PDB entry 6DF8 | X-ray diffraction, 2.54 A resolution | chains A and E of the 3 polymer chains in the assembly

[Chain A]
Name: Transcriptional regulator Kaiso
From: Homo sapiens
UniProtKB: Q86T24 (KAISO_HUMAN); residue numbers follow UniProt; this construct covers 471-604
Chain sequence (134 residues; numbered 471 to 604; the number before each row is that of its first residue):
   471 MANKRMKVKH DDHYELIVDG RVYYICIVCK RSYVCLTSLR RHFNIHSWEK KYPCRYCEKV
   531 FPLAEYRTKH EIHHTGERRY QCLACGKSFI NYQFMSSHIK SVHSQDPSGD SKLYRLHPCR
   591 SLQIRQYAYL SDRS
Disordered / not traced: 471-481, 600-604
Ion coordination: Zn2+ site 1: Cys496, Cys499, His512, His516; Zn2+ site 2: Cys524, Cys527, His540, His544; Zn2+ site 3: Cys552, Cys555, His568, His573
UniProt features mapped onto this chain:
  - zinc finger: Tyr494 to His516 (C2H2-type 1), Tyr522 to His544 (C2H2-type 2), Tyr550 to His573 (C2H2-type 3)
  - motif: Met471 to His480 (Nuclear localization signal)
  - cross-link (Glycyl lysine isopeptide (Lys-Gly)): Lys474 (interchain with G-Cter in SUMO2), Lys479 (interchain with G-Cter in SUMO2), Lys539 (interchain with G-Cter in SUMO2), Lys570 (interchain with G-Cter in SUMO2), Lys582 (interchain with G-Cter in SUMO2)
  - mutagenesis: Cys552 (C552R: Abrogates both sequence-specific and methylation-dependent DNA-binding)

[Chain E]
Molecule: 18-nt DNA strand
Sequence (18 nucleotides; numbered 19 to 36; the number before each row is that of its first residue):
    19 CGTTATTGGC AGGAAGCA

[Interface between chain A and chain E]
Residue-residue contacts (26):
  Thr507(A) with DT25(E), base contact
  Arg511(A) with DG27(E), hydrogen bond to the base
  Lys520(A) with DT25(E), salt bridge to the phosphate
  Tyr522(A) with DG26(E), hydrogen bond to the phosphate
  Ala534(A) with DG26(E), phosphate contact; DG27(E), phosphate contact
  Glu535(A) with DG27(E), base contact; DC28(E), hydrogen bond to the base
  Thr538(A) with DG27(E), hydrogen bond to the phosphate
  Arg549(A) with DC28(E), salt bridge to the phosphate
  Tyr550(A) with DA29(E), hydrogen bond to the phosphate
  Tyr562(A) with DA29(E), sugar contact; DG30(E), hydrogen bond to the phosphate
  Gln563(A) with DG30(E), hydrogen bond to the base; DG31(E), hydrogen bond to the base
  Ser578(A) with DG30(E), phosphate contact; DG31(E), phosphate contact
  Tyr584(A) with DA29(E), hydrogen bond to the phosphate
  Leu586(A) with DC28(E), phosphate contact; DA29(E), phosphate contact
  Ile594(A) with DC28(E), phosphate contact
  Arg595(A) with DT25(E), hydrogen bond to the base; DG26(E), hydrogen bond to the sugar; DG27(E), hydrogen bond to the sugar
  Tyr597(A) with DG26(E), base contact; DG27(E), hydrogen bond to the base
Interface residues without a listed pair, chain A (19 interface residues in all): Pro577, Tyr599

[Summary]
19 residues of chain A and 7 residues of chain E are in contact, with 13 hydrogen bonds and 2 salt bridges.
Polar pairs include Arg511(A)-DG27(E), Glu535(A)-DC28(E) and Gln563(A)-DG30(E). UniProt lists one mutagenesis
site on chain A.
Chain A is Transcriptional regulator Kaiso (Homo sapiens) and chain E is an 18-nt DNA strand; the structure,
Kaiso (ZBTB33) zinc finger DNA binding domain in complex with the specific Kaiso binding sequence (KBS) ...,
was determined by X-ray diffraction, deposited together with 6DF5, 6DF9, 6DFA, 6DFB, 6DFC and 6V8U.
